8OM3 - chains P and r of the 35 polymer chains in the assembly; structure by electron microscopy, 2.87 A resolution.

# Chain P
Name: 37S ribosomal protein S16, mitochondrial
Source organism: Saccharomyces cerevisiae
UniProtKB: Q02608 (RT16_YEAST); residues 1-121 here = UniProt positions 1-121
Amino-acid sequence (121 residues; row label = number of the first residue in the row):
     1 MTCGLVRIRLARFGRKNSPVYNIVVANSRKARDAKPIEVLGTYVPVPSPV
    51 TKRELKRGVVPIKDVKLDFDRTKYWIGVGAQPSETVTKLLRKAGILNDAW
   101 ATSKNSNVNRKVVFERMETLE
Not modelled in the structure: 1

# Chain r
Molecule: 15S mitochondrial rRNA
Source organism: Saccharomyces cerevisiae
Sequence (1647 nucleotides; row label = number of the first residue in the row; note: 2 numbers in that range are skipped by the numbering (no residue carries them; nothing is unmodelled there)):
     1 GUAAAAAAUUUAUAAGAAUAUGAUGUUGGUUCAGAUUAAGCGCUAAAUAA
    51 GGACAUGACACAUGCGAAUCAUACGUUUAUUAUUGAUAAGAUAAUAAAUA
   101 UGUGGUGUAAACGUGAGUAAUUUUAUUAGGAAUUAAUGAACUAUAGAAUA
   151 AGCUAAAUACUUAAUAUAUUAUUAUAUAAAAAUAAUUUAUAUAAUAAAAA
   201 GGAUAUAUAUAUAAUAUAUAUUUAUCUAUAGUCAAGCCAAUAAUGGUUUA
   251 GGUAGUAGGUUUAUUAAGAGUUAAACCUAGCCAACGAUCCAUAAUCGAUA
   301 AUGAAAGUUAGAACGAUCACGUUGACUCUGAAAUAUAGUCAAUAUCUAUA
   351 AGAUACAGCAGUGAGGAAUAUUGGACAAUGAUCGAAAGAUUGAUCCAGUU
   401 ACUUAUUAGGAUGAUAUAUAAAAAUAUUUUAUUUUAUUUAUAAAUAUUAA
   451 AUAUUUAUAAUAAUAAUAAUAAUAAUAUAUAUAUAUAAAUUGAUUAAAAA
   501 UAAAAUCCAUAAAUAAUUAAAAUAAUGAUAUUAAUUACCAUAUAUAUUUU
   551 UAUAUGGAUAUAUAUAUUAAUAAUAAUAUUAAUUUUAUUAUUAUUAAUAA
   601 UAUAUUUUAAUAGUCCUGACUAAUAUUUGUGCCAGCAGUCGCGGUAACAC
   651 AAAGAGGGCGAGCGUUAAUCAUAAUGGUUUAAAGGAUCCGUAGAAUGAAU
   701 UAUAUAUUAUAAUUUAGAGUUAAUAAAAU
   731 UAAUUAAAGAAUUAUAAUAGUAAAGAUGAAAUAAUAAUAAUAAUUAUAAG
   781 ACUAAUAUAUGUGAAAAUAUUAAUUAAAUAUUAACUGACAUUGAGGGAUU
   831 AAAACUAGAGUAGCGAAACGGAUUCGAUACCCGUGUAGUUCUAGUAGUAA
   881 ACUAUGAAUACAAUUAUUUAUA
   904 UAUAUAUUAUAUAUAAAUAAUAAAUGAAAAUGAAAGUAUUCCACCUGAAG
   954 AGUACGUUAGCAAUAAUGAAACUCAAAACAAUAGACGGUUACAGACUUAA
  1004 GCAGUGGAGCAUGUUAUUUAAUUCGAUAAUCCACGACUAACCUUACCAUA
  1054 UUUUGAAUAUUAUAAUAAUUAUUAUAAUUAUUAUAUUACAGGCGUUACAU
  1104 UGUUGUCUUUAGUUCGUGCUGCAAAGUUUUAGAUUAAGUUCAUAAACGAA
  1154 CAAAACUCCAUAUAUAUAAUUUUAAUUAUAUAUAAUUUUAUAUUAUUUAU
  1204 UAAUAUAAAGAAAGGAAUUAAGACAAAUCAUAAUGAUCCUUAUAAUAUGG
  1254 GUAAUAGACGUGCUAUAAUAAAAUGAUAAUAAAAUUAUAUAAAAUAUAUU
  1304 UAAUUAUAUUUAAUUAAUAAUAUAAAACAUUUUAAUUUUUAAUAUAUUUU
  1354 UUUAUUAUAUAUUAAUAUGAAUUAUAAUCUGAAAUUCGAUUAUAUGAAAA
  1404 AAGAAUUGCUAGUAAUACGUAAAUUAGUAUGUUACGGUGAAUAUUCUAAC
  1454 UGUUUCGCACUAAUCACUCAUCACGCGUUGAAACAUAUUAUUAUCUUAUU
  1504 AUUUAUAUAAUAUUUUUUAAUAAAUAUUAAUAAUUAUUAAUUUAUAUUUA
  1554 UUUAUAUCAGAAAUAAUAUGAAUUAAUGCGAAGUUGAAAUACAGUUACCG
  1604 UAGGGGAACCUGCGGUGGGCUUAUAAAUAUCUUAAAUAUUCUUACA
Not modelled in the structure: 1-11, 168-193, 210-215, 423-475, 546-547, 561-602, 764-768, 909-911, 1075-1078, 1529-1536
Metal / ion sites: K+ site 1: U19, G28, G29; Mg2+ site 1 near A33 (its only coordinating residue here); Mg2+ site 2 near G40 (its only coordinating residue here); Mg2+ site 3: A55, U56, G115; K+ site 2: U72, A73, A385; Mg2+ site 4 near A110 (its only coordinating residue here); Mg2+ site 5 near G113 (its only coordinating residue here); K+ site 3: G113, C359; K+ site 4: G115, G117, A294; Mg2+ site 6: A116, G117, A294; Mg2+ site 7: U149, G201; Mg2+ site 8: A159, C160; 22 more K+ sites not listed; 56 more Mg2+ sites not listed

# Interface between chain P and chain r
Pairs across the interface (70; chain P residue first):
  Thr-2(P) with A381(r), phosphate contact
  Cys-3(P) with C141(r), phosphate contact
  Gly-4(P) with A140(r), phosphate contact; C141(r), hydrogen bond to the phosphate
  Leu-5(P) with G138(r), base contact; A139(r), sugar contact; A140(r), sugar contact
  Val-6(P) with U232(r), sugar contact; C233(r), sugar contact
  Arg-7(P) with A381(r), salt bridge to the phosphate; U382(r), salt bridge to the phosphate
  Arg-9(P) with G380(r), hydrogen bond to the phosphate; A381(r), salt bridge to the phosphate
  Leu-10(P) with U379(r), hydrogen bond to the sugar; G380(r), hydrogen bond to the phosphate
  Arg-12(P) with C395(r), hydrogen bond to the phosphate; C396(r), salt bridge to the phosphate
  Arg-15(P) with A50(r), phosphate contact; G51(r), phosphate contact
  Lys-16(P) with A50(r), phosphate contact; G51(r), hydrogen bond to the phosphate; C396(r), phosphate contact
  Asn-17(P) with A50(r), hydrogen bond to the phosphate; C396(r), hydrogen bond to the phosphate; A397(r), hydrogen bond to the phosphate
  Pro-19(P) with A521(r), sugar contact
  Tyr-21(P) with A378(r), hydrogen bond to the sugar; U379(r), sugar contact
  Asn-27(P) with C233(r), hydrogen bond to the sugar; A234(r), hydrogen bond to the phosphate
  Ser-28(P) with A381(r), sugar contact
  Arg-29(P) with A110(r), hydrogen bond to the sugar; A111(r), sugar contact; A381(r), hydrogen bond to the phosphate; U382(r), salt bridge to the phosphate
  Lys-30(P) with A111(r), phosphate contact
  Ala-31(P) with A111(r), sugar contact; C112(r), phosphate contact
  Arg-32(P) with U379(r), hydrogen bond to the base; U394(r), hydrogen bond to the sugar; C395(r), salt bridge to the phosphate
  Ala-34(P) with A316(r), phosphate contact
  Lys-35(P) with G315(r), phosphate contact; A316(r), hydrogen bond to the phosphate
  Ile-37(P) with C233(r), phosphate contact
  Pro-45(P) with A521(r), sugar contact
  Val-46(P) with A520(r), sugar contact
  Pro-47(P) with A520(r), phosphate contact
  Lys-52(P) with U550(r), salt bridge to the phosphate
  Arg-53(P) with U548(r), hydrogen bond to the phosphate; U549(r), salt bridge to the phosphate
  Lys-63(P) with A521(r), salt bridge to the phosphate; U523(r), salt bridge to the phosphate
  Tyr-74(P) with U232(r), sugar contact
  Trp-75(P) with U232(r), sugar contact; C233(r), phosphate contact
  Gly-77(P) with U142(r), sugar contact
  Val-78(P) with G231(r), hydrogen bond to the base; U232(r), sugar contact
  Gly-79(P) with C141(r), hydrogen bond to the sugar; U142(r), sugar contact
  Gln-81(P) with C141(r), hydrogen bond to the phosphate; U142(r), sugar contact
  Ser-83(P) with G380(r), hydrogen bond to the phosphate
  Thr-85(P) with U379(r), hydrogen bond to the phosphate
  Lys-88(P) with U523(r), salt bridge to the phosphate
  Lys-104(P) with A387(r), salt bridge to the phosphate; G388(r), salt bridge to the phosphate; A524(r), base contact
  Arg-110(P) with A524(r), salt bridge to the phosphate
Other interface residues (no listed pair), chain P (46 interface residues in all): Asp-33, Tyr-43, Lys-56, Val-86, Asn-105, Asn-107
Other interface residues (no listed pair), chain r (38 interface residues in all): U317, A522, U543, U545

# Overview
46 residues of chain P and 38 residues of chain r are in contact; the contacts include 23 hydrogen bonds and
14 salt bridges. Polar contacts include Arg-32(P)/U379(r), Val-78(P)/G231(r) and Leu-10(P)/U379(r). U19(r),
G28(r) and G29(r) form the K+ site 1.
Here chain P is 37S ribosomal protein S16, mitochondrial and chain r is 15S mitochondrial rRNA, both from
Saccharomyces cerevisiae. Entry 8OM3 (Small subunit of yeast mitochondrial ribosome in complex with IF3/Aim23)
was determined by electron microscopy, deposited together with 8OM2 and 8OM4.
